PDB entry 2A1D | X-ray diffraction, 3.50 A resolution | chains B and D of the 3 polymer chains in the assembly

# Chain B
Protein: thrombin
Source organism: Bos taurus
Notes: EC 3.4.21.5; fragment: Thrombin heavy chain
UniProtKB: P00735 (THRB_BOVIN); the construct lacks a stretch of the UniProt sequence and is renumbered around it, so the offset changes along the chain: 16-36 = UniProt 367-387; 37-60 = UniProt 389-412; 61-77 = UniProt 422-438; 78-97 = UniProt 440-459; 8 more segments
Amino-acid sequence (259 residues; numbered 16 to 247 plus 28 insertion-coded residues; 1 number in that range is skipped by the numbering (no residue carries it; nothing is unmodelled there); the number before each row is that of its first residue; a row labelled like 60A-60I holds insertion residues (60A, then the next letters in order)):
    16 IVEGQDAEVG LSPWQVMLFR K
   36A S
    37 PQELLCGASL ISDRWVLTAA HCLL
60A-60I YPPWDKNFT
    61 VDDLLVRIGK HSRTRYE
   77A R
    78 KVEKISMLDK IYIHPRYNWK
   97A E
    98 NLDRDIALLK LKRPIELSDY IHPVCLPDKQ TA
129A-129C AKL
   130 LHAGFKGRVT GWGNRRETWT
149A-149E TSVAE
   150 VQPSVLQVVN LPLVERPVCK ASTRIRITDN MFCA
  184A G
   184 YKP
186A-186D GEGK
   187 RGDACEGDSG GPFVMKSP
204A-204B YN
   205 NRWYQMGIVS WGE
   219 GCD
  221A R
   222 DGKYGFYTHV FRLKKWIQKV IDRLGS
Disulfides: Cys42-Cys58, Cys168-Cys182, Cys191-Cys220
Covalently attached groups: compound 0G6 linked to His57, Ser195; N-acetylglucosamine (NAG) linked to Asn60G
Small-molecule neighbours: 0G6 (D-phenylalanyl-N-[(2S,3S)-6-{[amino(iminio)methyl]amino}-1-chloro-2-hydroxyhexan-3-yl]-L-prolinamide): Cys42, Cys58, Tyr60A, Trp60D, Glu97A, Asn98, Leu99, Ile174, Asp189, Ala190, Cys191, Glu192, Gly193, Asp194, Val213, Ser214, Trp215, Gly216, Glu217, Gly219, Cys220, Gly226
Curated features (UniProtKB/Swiss-Prot):
  - region: Ala183 to Val200 (High affinity receptor-binding region which is also known as the TP508 peptide)
  - active site (Charge relay system): His57, Asp102, Ser195
  - glycosylation: Asn60G (N-linked (GlcNAc...) asparagine)
What the authors report for this chain:
  - specificity-determining residues: Arg144, Arg145
  - conformationally variable residues (loop rearrangement): Thr149 to Gln151

# Chain D
Protein: Staphylocoagulase
Source organism: Staphylococcus aureus
Notes: fragment: active fragment 1-329
UniProtKB: P17855 (STC2_STAAU); aligned to UniProt positions 27-354 over residues 1-328 (the alignment contains insertions or deletions, so no single offset holds)
Amino-acid sequence (329 residues; numbered 0 to 328; the number before each row is that of its first residue; numbering starts at 0):
     0 MIVTKDYSKE SRVNENSKYG TLISDWYLKG RLTSLESQFI NALDILETYH YGEKEYKDAK
    60 DKLMTRILGE DQYLLERKKV QYEEYKKLYQ KYKEENPTSK LKLKTFDQYT IEDLTMREYN
   120 ELTESLKSAV KDFEKDVEKI ENQHHDLKPF TDEMEEKATS RVDDLANKAY SVYFAFVRDT
   180 QHKTEALELK AKVDLVLGDE DKPHRISNER IEKEMIKDLE SIIEDFFIET GLNKPGNITS
   240 YDSSKHHYKN HSEGFEALVK ETREAVANAD ESWKTKTVKK YGESETKSPV VKEENKVEDP
   300 QSPKFDNQQE VKTTAGKAEE TTQPVAQPL
Not modelled in the structure: 282-328
Construct notes: initiating methionine (0)
What the authors report for this chain:
  - contacts within the chain: Glu54-Arg209 (salt bridge), Tyr55-Leu146
  - mutagenesis - I1DEL/V2DEL: decreased catalytic activity on human ProT

# Interface between chain B and chain D
Pairs across the interface (55; chain B residue first):
  Asp21(B) with Lys56(D)
  Phe34(B) with Leu194(D), hydrophobic
  Ser36A(B) with Asp198(D)
  Pro37(B) with Asp198(D)
  Gln38(B) with Asp193(D), hydrogen bond (side chain-backbone); Leu194(D), hydrogen bond (side chain-backbone); Gly197(D), hydrogen bond (side chain-backbone); Asp198(D), hydrogen bond (backbone-side chain); His203(D)
  Leu65(B) with Ala190(D), hydrophobic; Leu194(D), hydrophobic
  Arg67(B) with Leu194(D)
  Arg73(B) with Glu46(D), salt bridge
  Thr74(B) with Gly51(D)
  Arg75(B) with Tyr48(D), hydrogen bond; Gly51(D), hydrogen bond (side chain-backbone); Glu52(D), salt bridge; Ile210(D)
  Tyr76(B) with Val195(D), hydrophobic; Asp217(D); Ile221(D), hydrophobic; Asp224(D)
  Arg77A(B) with Glu213(D), salt bridge; Lys216(D); Asp217(D), salt bridge; Ser220(D); Lys278(D)
  Ile82(B) with Glu187(D); Lys191(D)
  Met84(B) with Leu186(D), hydrophobic; Glu187(D)
  Lys109(B) with Thr183(D), hydrogen bond
  Arg110(B) with Glu187(D), salt bridge; Glu228(D), salt bridge
  Arg144(B) with Met63(D)
  Arg145(B) with Leu67(D); Gln71(D)
  Glu146(B) with Asp70(D)
  Thr147(B) with Asp70(D)
  Trp148(B) with Leu31(D), hydrophobic; Asp70(D), hydrogen bond (backbone-side chain); Leu73(D); Leu74(D); Ile110(D), hydrophobic
  Thr149(B) with Phe38(D); Asp70(D), hydrogen bond
  Thr149A(B) with Glu35(D)
  Ser149B(B) with Glu35(D), hydrogen bond
  Val149C(B) with Ile39(D), hydrophobic; Leu42(D), hydrophobic
  Glu149E(B) with Leu42(D); Glu46(D)
  Arg187(B) with Asp5(D), salt bridge
  Arg221A(B) with Phe105(D); Asp106(D), salt bridge
Other interface residues (no listed pair), chain B (32 interface residues in all): Ser83, Val150, Gln151, Asp222
Other interface residues (no listed pair), chain D (45 interface residues in all): Glu9, Leu34, Asp43, His49, Val277
Interface features reported in the paper:
  - interface residues, chain B: Trp148(B)
  - interface residues, chain D: Leu74(D), Phe105(D), Asp106(D)

# Summary
The interface between chain B and chain D involves 32 residues on one side and 45 on the other, with 10
hydrogen bonds and 8 salt bridges. Polar pairs include Arg73(B)-Glu46(D), Arg75(B)-Glu52(D) and
Arg77A(B)-Glu213(D). From the paper: I1DEL/V2DEL of chain D reduce catalytic activity on human ProT; interface
residues Trp148(B) and Leu74(D) among others.
Chain B is thrombin (Bos taurus) and chain D is Staphylocoagulase (Staphylococcus aureus); the structure,
Staphylocoagulase bound to bovine thrombin, was determined by X-ray diffraction.
